Entry 9IP3 (electron microscopy, 3.10 A resolution); this record covers chains B and D of the 5 polymer chains in the assembly.

[Chain B (and D)]
Molecule: Maltose/maltodextrin-binding periplasmic protein, Polymerase cofactor VP35
Source organism: Escherichia coli (strain K12)
Notes: chain D of this document is another copy of the same molecule, construct and numbering; everything in this record applies to it too
UniProtKB: chimeric construct of P0AEX9, Q05127: residues -302 to 61 from P0AEX9 (MALE_ECOLI) positions 29-392 (UniProt number = residue number + 331); residues 80-340 from Q05127 positions 80-340 (same numbers)
Chain sequence (657 residues; row label = number of the first residue in the row; numbers below 1 keep their minus sign (Met-316 is residue -316)):
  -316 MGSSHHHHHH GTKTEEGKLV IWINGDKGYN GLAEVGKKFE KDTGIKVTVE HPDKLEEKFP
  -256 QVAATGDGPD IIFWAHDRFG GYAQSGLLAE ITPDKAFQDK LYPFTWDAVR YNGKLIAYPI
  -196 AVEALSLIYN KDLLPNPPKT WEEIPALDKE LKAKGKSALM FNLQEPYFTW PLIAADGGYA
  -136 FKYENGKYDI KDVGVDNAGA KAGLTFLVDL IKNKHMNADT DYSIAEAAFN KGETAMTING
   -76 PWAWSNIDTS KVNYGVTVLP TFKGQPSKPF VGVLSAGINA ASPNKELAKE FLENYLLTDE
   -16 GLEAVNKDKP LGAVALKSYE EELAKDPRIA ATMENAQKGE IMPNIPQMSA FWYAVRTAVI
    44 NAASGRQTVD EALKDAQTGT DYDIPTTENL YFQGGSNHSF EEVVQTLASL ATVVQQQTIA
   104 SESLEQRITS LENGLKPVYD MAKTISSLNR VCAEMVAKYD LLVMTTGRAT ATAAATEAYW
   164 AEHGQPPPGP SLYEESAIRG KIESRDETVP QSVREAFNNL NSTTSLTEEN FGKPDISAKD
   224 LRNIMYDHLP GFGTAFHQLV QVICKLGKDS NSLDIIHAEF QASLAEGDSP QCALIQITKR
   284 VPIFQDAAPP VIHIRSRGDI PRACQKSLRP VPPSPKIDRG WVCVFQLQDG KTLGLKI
Disordered / not traced: -316 to 122 (chain D: -316 to 119, 150-340)
Sequence notes: initiating methionine (-316); expression tag (-315 to -303); linker (62-79)
Swiss-Prot annotation at these positions:
  - modified residue: Ser187 (Phosphoserine), Ser205 (Phosphoserine), Thr206 (Phosphothreonine), Thr207 (Phosphothreonine), Ser208 (Phosphoserine), Thr210 (Phosphothreonine), Ser310 (Phosphoserine), Ser317 (Phosphoserine)
  - cross-link: Lys309 (Glycyl lysine isopeptide (Lys-Gly) (interchain with G-Cter in ubiquitin))

[Interface between chain B and chain D]
Residue-residue contacts - 23 pairs, chain B then chain D:
  Met138(B) - Met138(D)  hydrophobic
  Tyr142(B) - Tyr142(D)
  Thr155(B) - Leu144(D)
  Thr155(B) - Leu145(D)
  Ala156(B) - Leu144(D)  hydrogen bond (backbone-backbone)
  Ala156(B) - Leu145(D)  hydrogen bond (backbone-backbone)
  Ala156(B) - Val146(D)
  Ala156(B) - Met147(D)
  Leu175(B) - Leu145(D)
  Leu175(B) - Val146(D)
  Leu175(B) - Met147(D)  hydrogen bond (backbone-backbone)
  Tyr176(B) - Val146(D)
  Tyr176(B) - Met147(D)  hydrophobic
  Glu177(B) - Tyr142(D)  hydrogen bond
  Glu177(B) - Val146(D)
  Glu177(B) - Met147(D)
  Glu177(B) - Thr148(D)
  Ala180(B) - Met147(D)
  Ala180(B) - Thr148(D)
  Ala180(B) - Thr149(D)
  Ile181(B) - Met147(D)  hydrophobic
  Lys184(B) - Met147(D)
  Lys184(B) - Thr149(D)
Interface residues without a listed pair, chain B (16 interface residues in all): Leu131, Thr153, Ala154, Ala157, Glu160, Trp163
Interface residues without a listed pair, chain D (10 interface residues in all): Leu131, Cys135

[Overview]
16 residues of chain B and 10 residues of chain D are in contact, with 4 hydrogen bonds. Among the polar pairs
are Glu177(B)-Tyr142(D), Ala156(B)-Leu144(D) and Ala156(B)-Leu145(D).
Both chains are Maltose/maltodextrin-binding periplasmic protein, Polymerase cofactor VP35 (Escherichia coli
(strain K12)). Entry 9IP3 (Cryo-EM structure of the RNA-dependent RNA polymerase complex in a compact
conformation from Ebola virus) was determined by electron microscopy together with 9IP2 and 9IP4 from the same
study.
